Entry 8APK (electron microscopy, 3.70 A resolution); this record covers chains G1 and H1 of the 42 polymer chains in the assembly.

== Chain G1 ==
Molecule: ATP synthase gamma subunit
Organism: Trypanosoma brucei brucei
Notes: EC 3.6.3.14
UniProt: A0A161CM65 (A0A161CM65_TRYBB); numbering as in UniProt (aligned over 1-305)
Amino-acid sequence (305 residues; numbered 1 to 305; the number before each row is that of its first residue):
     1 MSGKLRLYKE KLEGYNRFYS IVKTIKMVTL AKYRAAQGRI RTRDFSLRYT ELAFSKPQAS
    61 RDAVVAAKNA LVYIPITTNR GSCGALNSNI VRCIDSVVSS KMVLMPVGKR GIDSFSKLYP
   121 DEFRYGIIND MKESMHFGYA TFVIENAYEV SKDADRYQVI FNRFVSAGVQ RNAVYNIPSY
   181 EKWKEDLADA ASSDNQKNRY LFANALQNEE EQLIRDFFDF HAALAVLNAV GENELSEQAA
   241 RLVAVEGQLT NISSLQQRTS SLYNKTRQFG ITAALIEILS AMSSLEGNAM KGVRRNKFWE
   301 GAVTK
Not modelled in the structure: 1, 302-305
Ligand contacts: UTP (uridine 5'-triphosphate): Asn208, Glu209, Glu210

== Chain H1 ==
Molecule: ATP synthase, epsilon chain, putative
Organism: Trypanosoma brucei brucei
Notes: EC 3.6.3.-
UniProt: Q586H1 (Q586H1_TRYB2); residues 1-182 here = UniProt positions 1-182
Amino-acid sequence (182 residues; each row starts with the number of its first residue):
     1 MFRTFGRRLV SCTLPLLQSA PHDLPEGFEF MEHKVVNKDI HAPHENLETL RLTLTRQDEF
    61 LLREEPVKCV TVTGTNGEYG IYPGHAYKIV QLNPSPLTVE YTDGTTKKYF VSGGFAHINN
   121 EGSCDVNTVE CTLLDDLDLA IAEKELAAQQ AALGSAKDDK AKSVVEIRIS VIEAVIAALK
   181 HH
Not modelled in the structure: 1-21
Ligand contacts: UTP (uridine 5'-triphosphate): Asn76, Tyr79, Lys88

== Interface between chain G1 and chain H1 ==
Residue-residue contacts (71; chain G1 residue first):
  Arg39(G1) - Asp58(H1)  salt bridge
  Arg41(G1) - Phe60(H1)
  Thr42(G1) - Asp58(H1)
  Thr42(G1) - Glu59(H1)
  Thr42(G1) - Phe60(H1)  hydrogen bond (backbone-backbone)
  Asp44(G1) - Phe30(H1)
  Asp44(G1) - Met31(H1)
  Asp44(G1) - His33(H1)
  Phe45(G1) - His33(H1)
  Phe45(G1) - Thr53(H1)
  Phe45(G1) - Thr55(H1)  hydrogen bond (backbone-side chain)
  Phe45(G1) - Phe60(H1)  hydrophobic
  Phe45(G1) - Arg63(H1)
  Ser46(G1) - Thr55(H1)
  Ser46(G1) - Asp58(H1)
  Ser46(G1) - Asn127(H1)  hydrogen bond (backbone-side chain)
  Leu47(G1) - Met31(H1)
  Arg48(G1) - His33(H1)  hydrogen bond (side chain-backbone)
  Arg48(G1) - Lys34(H1)  hydrogen bond (side chain-backbone)
  Arg48(G1) - Val35(H1)
  Arg48(G1) - Glu64(H1)  salt bridge
  Arg48(G1) - Asp125(H1)  salt bridge
  Tyr49(G1) - Val35(H1)
  Tyr49(G1) - Tyr87(H1)
  Tyr49(G1) - His117(H1)
  Tyr49(G1) - Asn119(H1)
  Tyr49(G1) - Asp125(H1)
  Thr50(G1) - Phe28(H1)
  Glu51(G1) - Phe28(H1)
  Glu51(G1) - Met31(H1)
  Glu51(G1) - Lys34(H1)
  Ser55(G1) - Phe28(H1)
  Ser60(G1) - Asp23(H1)  hydrogen bond
  Cys93(G1) - Leu24(H1)  hydrophobic
  His136(G1) - Gln57(H1)
  Phe137(G1) - Gln57(H1)  hydrogen bond (backbone-side chain)
  Phe137(G1) - Val129(H1)  hydrophobic
  Arg163(G1) - Phe30(H1)
  Val165(G1) - Phe30(H1)  hydrophobic
  Arg171(G1) - Pro25(H1)
  Arg171(G1) - Phe30(H1)
  Asn172(G1) - Pro25(H1)
  Ala173(G1) - Pro25(H1)
  Val174(G1) - Leu24(H1)  hydrophobic
  Val174(G1) - Pro25(H1)  hydrogen bond (backbone-backbone)
  Val174(G1) - Glu26(H1)
  Val174(G1) - Gly27(H1)
  Tyr175(G1) - Gly27(H1)
  Tyr175(G1) - Phe28(H1)  hydrophobic
  Asn198(G1) - Asn37(H1)  hydrogen bond (backbone-side chain)
  Tyr200(G1) - Ile40(H1)  hydrophobic
  Leu201(G1) - Ile40(H1)  hydrophobic
  Leu201(G1) - Tyr87(H1)
  Phe202(G1) - Tyr87(H1)
  Ala205(G1) - Tyr87(H1)  hydrophobic
  Leu206(G1) - Ile89(H1)  hydrophobic
  Glu209(G1) - Lys88(H1)  salt bridge
  Glu209(G1) - Ile89(H1)
  Leu213(G1) - Gln91(H1)
  Leu213(G1) - Phe115(H1)
  Asp216(G1) - Gln91(H1)  hydrogen bond
  Asp216(G1) - Phe115(H1)
  Phe217(G1) - Phe115(H1)
  Phe217(G1) - His117(H1)
  Phe220(G1) - Gly114(H1)
  Phe220(G1) - Asn127(H1)
  Phe220(G1) - Val129(H1)  hydrophobic
  His221(G1) - His117(H1)  hydrogen bond
  Leu227(G1) - Gln57(H1)
  Leu227(G1) - Asp58(H1)
  Asn228(G1) - Asp58(H1)  hydrogen bond
Also at the interface, not in a pair above, chain G1 (44 interface residues in all): Arg43, Leu52, Phe54, Met135, Phe161, Asn176, Leu224
Also at the interface, not in a pair above, chain H1 (35 interface residues in all): His22, Lys38, Ser123

== Summary ==
Chain G1 and chain H1 form an interface of 44 and 35 residues respectively, with 12 hydrogen bonds and 4 salt
bridges. Polar contacts include Arg39(G1)-Asp58(H1), Arg48(G1)-Glu64(H1) and Arg48(G1)-Asp125(H1). UTP is
bound between chain G1 and chain H1.
Here chain G1 is ATP synthase gamma subunit and chain H1 is ATP synthase, epsilon chain, putative, both from
Trypanosoma brucei brucei. Entry 8APK (rotational state 3 of the Trypanosoma brucei mitochondrial ATP synthase
dimer) was determined by electron microscopy together with 8AP6, 8AP7, 8AP8, 8AP9, 8APA, 8APB and 7 further
entries from the same study.
